Entry 8CVX (electron microscopy, 3.50 A resolution); this record covers chains A and B of the 8 polymer chains in the assembly.

== Chain A (and B) ==
Name: Glycogen [starch] synthase, muscle
Source organism: Homo sapiens
Notes: EC 2.4.1.11; chain B of this document is another copy of the same molecule, construct and numbering; everything in this record applies to it too
UniProt: P13807 (GYS1_HUMAN); residue numbers follow UniProt; this construct covers 1-634
Sequence (634 residues; numbered 1 to 634; the number before each row is that of its first residue):
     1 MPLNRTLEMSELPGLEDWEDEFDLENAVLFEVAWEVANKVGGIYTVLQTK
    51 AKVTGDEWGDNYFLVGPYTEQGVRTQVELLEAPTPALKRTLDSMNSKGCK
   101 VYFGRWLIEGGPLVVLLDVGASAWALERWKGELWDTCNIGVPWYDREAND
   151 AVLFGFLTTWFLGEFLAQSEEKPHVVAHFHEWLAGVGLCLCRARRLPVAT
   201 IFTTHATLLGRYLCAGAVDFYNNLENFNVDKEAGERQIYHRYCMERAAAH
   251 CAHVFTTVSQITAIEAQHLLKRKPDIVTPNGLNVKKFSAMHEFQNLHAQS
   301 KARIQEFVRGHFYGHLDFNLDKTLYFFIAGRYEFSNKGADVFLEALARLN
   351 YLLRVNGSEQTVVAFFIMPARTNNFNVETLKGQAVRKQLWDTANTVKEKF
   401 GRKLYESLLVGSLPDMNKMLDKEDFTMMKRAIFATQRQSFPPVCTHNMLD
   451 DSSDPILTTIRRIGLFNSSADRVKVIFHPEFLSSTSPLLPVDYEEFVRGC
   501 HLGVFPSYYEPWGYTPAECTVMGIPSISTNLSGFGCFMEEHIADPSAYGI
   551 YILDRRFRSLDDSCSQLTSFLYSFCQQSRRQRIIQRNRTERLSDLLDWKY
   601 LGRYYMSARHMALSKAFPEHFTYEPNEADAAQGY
Disordered / not traced: 1-23, 626-634 (chain B: 1-22, 626-634)
Construct notes: engineered mutation E8 (Ser in P13807), E11 (Ser in P13807)
Swiss-Prot annotation at these positions:
  - binding site (UDP): K39, R331, T515
  - binding site (UDP-alpha-D-glucose): H205, R211, R331, E510, W512, G513
  - binding site (alpha-D-glucose 6-phosphate): H291, E292, Q294, H297, K301, H501, R582, R586
  - modified residue: S412 (Phosphoserine)
Residues lining bound ligands:
  - 6-O-phosphono-alpha-D-glucopyranose (G6P), molecule 1: A289, H291, E292, N295
  - 6-O-phosphono-alpha-D-glucopyranose (G6P), molecule 2: Q294, H297, A298, K301, H501, R579, R582, I583, R586
Reported in the primary citation:
  - binding site for 6-O-phosphono-alpha-D-glucopyranose: E292, Q294, H297, K301, H501, R579, R582, R586
  - conformationally variable residues (helix shift): Q581 to L595
  - allosteric site: E292
  - mutagenesis - S8E/S11E: increased catalytic activity on G6P

== Interface between chain A and chain B ==
Contacting residue pairs - 32 pairs, chain A then chain B:
  N374(A) with V377(B); K381(B)
  F375(A) with V377(B); K381(B)
  V377(A) with N374(B); F375(B); L380(B)
  L380(A) with V377(B); L380(B); K381(B)
  K381(A) with N374(B); L380(B); P487(B)
  A384(A) with P487(B), hydrophobic
  V385(A) with P487(B), hydrophobic
  K387(A) with K387(B)
  Q388(A) with T485(B); S486(B); P487(B)
  R430(A) with S484(B); T485(B)
  A431(A) with T485(B)
  A434(A) with T485(B)
  S484(A) with R430(B), hydrogen bond
  T485(A) with Q388(B); R430(B); A431(B)
  S486(A) with Q388(B)
  P487(A) with K381(B); A384(B), hydrophobic; V385(B), hydrophobic; Q388(B)
Interface residues without a listed pair, chain A (19 interface residues in all): E378, Q383, D492
Interface residues without a listed pair, chain B (19 interface residues in all): E378, Q383, M427, A434

== Overview ==
Chain A and chain B each contribute 19 residues to their interface, with 1 hydrogen bond. The hydrogen-bonded
pair is S484(A)-R430(B). Chain A binds 6-O-phosphono-alpha-D-glucopyranose. The paper reports a binding site
for 6-O-phosphono-alpha-D-glucopyranose at E292(A), Q294(A) and H297(A) among others; S8E/S11E of chain A
increase catalytic activity on G6P.
Chain A and chain B are both Glycogen [starch] synthase, muscle (Homo sapiens); the structure, Human
glycogenin-1 and glycogen synthase-1 complex in the presence of glucose-6-phosphate, was determined by
electron microscopy, deposited together with 8CVY and 8CVZ.
